Entry 1KB9 (X-ray diffraction, 2.30 A resolution); this record covers chains C and D of the 11 polymer chains in the assembly.

== Chain C ==
Name: Cytochrome B
Source organism: Saccharomyces cerevisiae
UniProtKB: P00163 (CYB_YEAST); residue numbers follow UniProt; this construct covers 1-385
Amino-acid sequence (385 residues; row label = number of the first residue in the row):
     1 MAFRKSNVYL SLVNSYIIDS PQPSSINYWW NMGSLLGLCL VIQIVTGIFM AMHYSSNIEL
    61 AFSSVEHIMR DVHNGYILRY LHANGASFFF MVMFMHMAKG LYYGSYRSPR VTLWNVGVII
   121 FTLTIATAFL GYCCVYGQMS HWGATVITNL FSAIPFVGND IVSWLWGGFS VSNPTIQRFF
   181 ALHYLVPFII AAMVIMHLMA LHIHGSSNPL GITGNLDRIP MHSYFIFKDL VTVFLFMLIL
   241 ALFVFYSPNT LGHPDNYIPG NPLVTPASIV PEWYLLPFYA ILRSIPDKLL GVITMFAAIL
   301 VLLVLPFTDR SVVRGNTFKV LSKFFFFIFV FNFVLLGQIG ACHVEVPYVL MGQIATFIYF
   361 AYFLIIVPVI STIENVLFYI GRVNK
Sequence notes: conflict Val270 (Asp in P00163)
UniProt features mapped onto this chain:
  - binding site (a ubiquinone): Tyr16, His202
  - binding site (heme b): His82, His96, His183, His197
Metal / ion sites: heme Fe site 1: His82, His183; heme Fe site 2: His96, His197
Residues lining bound ligands:
  - heme (HEM), molecule 1: Trp29, Trp30, Asn31, Met32, Gly33, Ser34, Leu36, Gly37, Phe89, Met93, His96, Met97, Lys99, Ser105, Tyr106, Leu113, Trp114, Gly117, Val118, Ile120, Phe121, Val194, His197, Leu198, Leu201, Ser206, Ser207
  - heme (HEM), molecule 2: Leu40, Gln43, Ile44, Gly47, Ile48, Met50, Ala51, Tyr54, Val65, Arg79, His82, Ala83, Ala86, Phe89, Thr127, Ala128, Gly131, Tyr132, Cys134, Val135, Phe180, His183, Tyr184, Pro187, Tyr274
  - 1,2-diacyl-sn-glycero-3-phoshocholine (PCF): His222, Ile226, Phe227, Leu230, Val233, Phe234
  - 1,2-diacyl-sn-glycero-3-phosphoinositol (PIE): Ile42, Val45, Asn74, Ile77, Leu81, Met237, Leu240, Ala241, Phe245
  - stigmatellin a (SMA): Thr122, Ile125, Ala126, Phe129, Leu130, Met139, Gly143, Val146, Ile147, Thr148, Leu150, Phe151, Leu165, Phe179, Leu182, Ile269, Val270, Pro271, Glu272, Leu275, Phe278, Tyr279, Leu282, Met295, Phe296, Ile299
  - UQ6 (5-(3,7,11,15,19,23-hexamethyl-tetracosa-2,6,10,14,18,22-hexaenyl)-2,3-dimethoxy-6-methyl-benzene-1,4-diol): Tyr16, Ile17, Ser20, Gln22, Ile26, Trp30, Ser34, Gly37, Leu40, Val41, Ile44, Val45, Ile48, Phe49, Met52, Ala191, Val194, Leu198, Leu201, Ser206, Met221, Asp229
Reported in the primary citation:
  - binding site for 1,2-diacyl-sn-glycero-3-phoshocholine: His222
  - binding site for UQ6: His202, Met221, Asp229
  - binding site for di-palmitoyl-3-sn-phosphatidylethanolamine: Asn7, Trp29, Tyr102, Tyr103, Asn115
  - binding site for 1,2-diacyl-sn-glycero-3-phosphoinositol: Asn74
  - binding site for cardiolipin: Tyr28, Trp29, Lys228
  - catalytic residues: Arg218, Lys228 (proposed by the authors, not directly observed)

== Chain D ==
Name: Cytochrome C1, heme protein
Source organism: Saccharomyces cerevisiae
UniProtKB: P07143 (CY1_YEAST); residues 62-307 here = UniProt positions 62-307
Amino-acid sequence (246 residues; each row starts with the number of its first residue):
    62 MTAAEHGLHA PAYAWSHNGP FETFDHASIR RGYQVYREVC AACHSLDRVA WRTLVGVSHT
   122 NEEVRNMAEE FEYDDEPDEQ GNPKKRPGKL SDYIPGPYPN EQAARAANQG ALPPDLSLIV
   182 KARHGGCDYI FSLLTGYPDE PPAGVALPPG SNYNPYFPGG SIAMARVLFD DMVEYEDGTP
   242 ATTSQMAKDV TTFLNWCAEP EHDERKRLGL KTVIILSSLY LLSIWVKKFK WAGIKTRKFV
   302 FNPPKP
UniProt features mapped onto this chain:
  - binding site (heme c): Cys101, Cys104, His105, Met225
Metal / ion sites: heme Fe: His105, Met225
Residues lining bound ligands:
  - heme (HEM): Val96, Val100, Cys101, Cys104, His105, Asn169, Ala172, Leu173, Pro174, Pro175, Leu177, Ile180, Arg184, Tyr190, Ile191, Leu194, Leu195, Phe218, Ile223, Ala224, Met225, Val228, Leu229, Val251, Leu255
  - 1,2-diacyl-sn-glycero-3-phosphoinositol (PIE): Leu269, Lys272, Thr273, Ile276, Leu277
Reported in the primary citation:
  - binding site for 1,2-diacyl-sn-glycero-3-phosphoinositol: Lys272
  - mutagenesis - K272A, K288A, K288L, K289A, K289L, K289L/K296L, K296A, K296L: unchanged catalytic activity
  - binding site for cardiolipin: Tyr281, Lys288, Lys289
  - mutagenesis - K289L/K296L: decreased growth
  - mutagenesis - K288L/K289L, K288L/K289L/K296L, K289L/K296L: decreased expression
  - mutagenesis - K272A: decreased catalytic activity on QCR is isolated from this mutant
  - mutagenesis - K272A: decreased stability with Ubiquinol-cytochrome C reductase iron-sulfur subunit

== How chain C and chain D interact ==
Pairs across the interface (61; chain C residue first):
  Tyr28(C) - Lys288(D)
  Phe62(C) - Arg109(D)
  Phe62(C) - Leu179(D)  hydrophobic
  Ser63(C) - Arg109(D)  hydrogen bond
  Glu66(C) - Arg109(D)
  Glu66(C) - Leu179(D)
  Arg70(C) - Arg109(D)
  Arg70(C) - Ser178(D)
  Arg70(C) - Leu179(D)
  Arg70(C) - Cys258(D)  hydrogen bond (side chain-backbone)
  Asp71(C) - Arg113(D)  salt bridge
  Tyr76(C) - Glu262(D)
  Tyr76(C) - Arg266(D)
  Tyr76(C) - Leu269(D)
  Ile77(C) - Leu269(D)  hydrophobic
  Tyr80(C) - Lys182(D)  hydrogen bond
  Asp217(C) - Arg298(D)  salt bridge
  Ile219(C) - Trp292(D)  hydrophobic
  Ser223(C) - Lys291(D)
  Tyr224(C) - Lys291(D)
  Tyr224(C) - Trp292(D)  hydrogen bond (backbone-side chain)
  Tyr224(C) - Ile295(D)  hydrophobic
  Phe225(C) - Trp292(D)  hydrophobic
  Phe227(C) - Val287(D)  hydrophobic
  Phe227(C) - Lys291(D)
  Lys228(C) - Lys288(D)
  Lys228(C) - Trp292(D)
  Val231(C) - Tyr281(D)
  Val231(C) - Ser284(D)
  Val231(C) - Lys288(D)
  Phe234(C) - Leu280(D)
  Phe234(C) - Tyr281(D)  hydrophobic
  Phe234(C) - Ser284(D)
  Leu235(C) - Tyr281(D)  hydrophobic
  Met237(C) - Leu277(D)
  Ala241(C) - Thr273(D)
  Ala241(C) - Leu277(D)  hydrophobic
  Leu242(C) - Val274(D)  hydrophobic
  Val244(C) - Arg266(D)
  Phe245(C) - Arg266(D)  hydrogen bond (backbone-side chain)
  Phe245(C) - Leu269(D)  hydrophobic
  Phe245(C) - Gly270(D)
  Phe245(C) - Thr273(D)
  Tyr246(C) - Pro81(D)
  Tyr246(C) - Lys267(D)
  Tyr246(C) - Gly270(D)
  Tyr246(C) - Leu271(D)  hydrogen bond (side chain-backbone)
  Tyr246(C) - Val274(D)  hydrophobic
  Pro248(C) - Arg266(D)
  Asn249(C) - Lys182(D)
  Pro254(C) - Lys182(D)
  Pro254(C) - Ala183(D)
  Pro254(C) - Arg184(D)
  Pro254(C) - His185(D)
  Tyr257(C) - Leu179(D)
  Tyr257(C) - Lys182(D)  hydrogen bond
  Tyr257(C) - Ala183(D)  hydrophobic
  Ile258(C) - Ala183(D)  hydrophobic
  Ile258(C) - Arg184(D)
  His343(C) - His67(D)
  Glu345(C) - Met62(D)  hydrogen bond (side chain-backbone)
Other interface residues (no listed pair), chain C (38 interface residues in all): Ser24, Met69, Leu230, Leu238, His253, Pro259
Other interface residues (no listed pair), chain D (38 interface residues in all): Val110, Tyr154, Ala259, Glu260, Pro261, Glu265, Ser278, Ile285

== In short ==
The chain C/chain D interface involves 38 residues from each chain, with 8 hydrogen bonds and 2 salt bridges.
Among the polar pairs are Asp71(C)-Arg113(D), Asp217(C)-Arg298(D) and Ser63(C)-Arg109(D). The paper reports
catalytic residues Arg218(C) and Lys228(C); K288L/K289L, K288L/K289L/K296L and K289L/K296L of chain D reduce
expression; 10 substitutions were tested in all.
Chain C is Cytochrome B and chain D is Cytochrome C1, heme protein, both from Saccharomyces cerevisiae; the
structure, Yeast cytochrome BC1 complex, was determined by X-ray diffraction.
